PDB entry 7ZI4 | electron microscopy, 3.20 A resolution | chains I and Y of the 20 polymer chains in the assembly

[Chain I]
Protein: Histone H3.1
Organism: Homo sapiens
UniProtKB: P68431 (H31_HUMAN); residues 0-135 here correspond to UniProt positions 1-136 (UniProt number = residue number + 1)
Amino-acid sequence (136 residues; each row starts with the number of its first residue; numbering starts at 0):
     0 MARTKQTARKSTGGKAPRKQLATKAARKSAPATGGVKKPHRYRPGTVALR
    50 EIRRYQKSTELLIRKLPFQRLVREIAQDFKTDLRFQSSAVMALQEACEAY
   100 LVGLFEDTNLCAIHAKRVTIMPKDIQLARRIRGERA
Not modelled in the structure: 0-42
UniProt features mapped onto this chain:
  - modified residue: Arg2 (Asymmetric dimethylarginine), Thr3 (Phosphothreonine), Lys4 (Allysine), Gln5 (5-glutamyl dopamine), Thr6 (Phosphothreonine), Arg8 (Citrulline), Lys9 (N6,N6,N6-trimethyllysine), Ser10 (ADP-ribosylserine), Thr11 (Phosphothreonine), Lys14 (N6-(2-hydroxyisobutyryl)lysine), Arg17 (Asymmetric dimethylarginine), Lys18 (N6-(2-hydroxyisobutyryl)lysine), Lys23 (N6-(2-hydroxyisobutyryl)lysine), Arg26 (Citrulline), Lys27 (N6,N6,N6-trimethyllysine), Ser28 (ADP-ribosylserine), Lys36 (N6,N6,N6-trimethyllysine), Lys37 (N6-methyllysine), Tyr41 (Phosphotyrosine), Lys56 (N6,N6,N6-trimethyllysine) and 8 more in UniProt
  - lipidation: Lys18 (N6-decanoyllysine)

[Chain Y]
Molecule: 158-nt DNA strand
Sequence (158 nucleotides; row label = number of the first residue in the row; numbers below 1 keep their minus sign (DA-72 is residue -72)):
   -72 ATCAATATCCCGAGTACATGCACAGGATGTATATATCTGACACGTGCCTG
   -22 GAGACTAGGGAGTAATCCCCTTGGCGGTTAAAACGCGGGGGACAGCGCGT
    28 ACGTGCGTTTAAGCGGTGCTAGAGCTGTCTACGACCAATTGAGCGGCCTC
    78 GGCACCGG

[Interface between chain I and chain Y]
Contacting residue pairs (13; chain I residue first):
  Arg63(I) - DG-13(Y)  salt bridge to the phosphate
  Arg72(I) - DG-23(Y)  salt bridge to the phosphate
  Arg83(I) - DT-24(Y)  phosphate contact
  Arg83(I) - DG-23(Y)  phosphate contact
  Phe84(I) - DT-24(Y)  sugar contact
  Phe84(I) - DG-23(Y)  hydrogen bond to the phosphate
  Gln85(I) - DT-24(Y)  phosphate contact
  Ser86(I) - DT-24(Y)  phosphate contact
  Arg116(I) - DC-3(Y)  phosphate contact
  Arg116(I) - DT-2(Y)  phosphate contact
  Val117(I) - DC-3(Y)  hydrogen bond to the phosphate
  Thr118(I) - DC-4(Y)  phosphate contact
  Thr118(I) - DC-3(Y)  hydrogen bond to the phosphate
Interface residues without a listed pair, chain I (12 interface residues in all): Pro43, Leu82, Met120
Interface residues without a listed pair, chain Y (9 interface residues in all): DG-14, DC-6, DC-5

[In short]
12 residues of chain I face 9 of chain Y across their interface; the contacts include 3 hydrogen bonds and 2
salt bridges. Polar pairs include Phe84(I)-DG-23(Y), Val117(I)-DC-3(Y) and Thr118(I)-DC-3(Y).
Chain I is Histone H3.1 (Homo sapiens) and chain Y is a 158-nt DNA strand; the structure, Cryo-EM structure of
the human INO80 complex bound to a WT nucleosome, was determined by electron microscopy.
